PDB entry 4PHZ | X-ray diffraction, 2.59 A resolution | chains K and B of the 12 polymer chains in the assembly

== Chain K ==
Molecule: Particulate methane monooxygenase subunit C
From: Methylocystis sp. ATCC 49242
Notes: EC 1.14.18.3
Amino-acid sequence (256 residues; row label = number of the first residue in the row):
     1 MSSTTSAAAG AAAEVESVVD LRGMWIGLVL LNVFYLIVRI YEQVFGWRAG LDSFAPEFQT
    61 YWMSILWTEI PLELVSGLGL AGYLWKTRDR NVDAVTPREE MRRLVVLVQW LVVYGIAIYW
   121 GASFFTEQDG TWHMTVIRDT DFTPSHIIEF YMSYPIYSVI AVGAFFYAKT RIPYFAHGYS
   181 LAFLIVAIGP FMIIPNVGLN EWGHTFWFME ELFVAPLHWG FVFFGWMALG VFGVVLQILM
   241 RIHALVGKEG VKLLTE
Unresolved in the structure: 1-15, 198-225
Ion coordination: Cu ion: D129, H133, H146
Ligand contacts: phosphatidylglycerol (PGT; (1S)-2-{[{[(2R)-2,3-dihydroxypropyl]oxy}(hydroxy)phosphoryl]oxy}-1-[(palmitoyloxy)methyl]ethyl stearate): G23, M24, G27, L31, S76, L80, A81, G82, Y83, L84, W85, R102, V106, Q109, W110, V113, I156, V159, I160, V162, G163, F166, Y167, T170, R171
From the paper describing this entry:
  - binding site for phosphatidylglycerol: R102, R171

== Chain B ==
Molecule: Particulate methane monooxygenase subunit A
From: Methylocystis sp. ATCC 49242
Notes: EC 1.14.18.3
Amino-acid sequence (252 residues; numbered 1 to 252; the number before each row is that of its first residue):
     1 MSQSKSGGAV GPFNSVAEAA GCVQTVDWML LVLLFFAVLG GYHVHFMLTA GDWDFWVDWK
    61 DRRMWPTVVP ILGVTFCAAS QAFWWVNFRL PFGAVFAALG LLIGEWINRY VNFWGWTYFP
   121 ISLVFPSALI VPAIWLDVIL LLSGSYVITA VVGSLGWGLL FYPNNWPAIA AFHQATEQHG
   181 QLMTLADLIG FHFVRTSMPE YIRMVERGTL RTFGKDVVPV AAFFSGFVSM MVYFLWWFMG
   241 RWYSTTKVID TI
Unresolved in the structure: 1-8

== Chain K / chain B interface ==
Contacting residue pairs (8; chain K residue first):
  I137(K) - F213(B)
  R138(K) - F213(B)
  D139(K) - F213(B)
  I188(K) - V147(B)  hydrophobic
  F191(K) - M230(B)
  M192(K) - M231(B)  hydrophobic
  I194(K) - F227(B)  hydrophobic
  P195(K) - F227(B)
Other interface residues (no listed pair), chain K (9 interface residues in all): T140
Other interface residues (no listed pair), chain B (7 interface residues in all): V151, F234

== Overview ==
Chain K and chain B form an interface of 9 and 7 residues respectively. Ligands of chain K:
phosphatidylglycerol. D129(K), H133(K) and H146(K) form the Cu ion site. From the paper: a binding site for
phosphatidylglycerol at R102(K) and R171(K).
Here chain K is Particulate methane monooxygenase subunit C and chain B is Particulate methane monooxygenase
subunit A, both from Methylocystis sp. ATCC 49242. Entry 4PHZ (Crystal structure of particulate methane
monooxygenase from Methylocystis sp. ATCC 49242 (Rockwell)) was determined by X-ray diffraction (same
publication as 4PI0 and 4PI2).
